PDB entry 8OZB | X-ray diffraction, 2.09 A resolution | chains C and E of the 4 polymer chains in the assembly

[Chain C]
Protein: Nup35 nanobody
Source organism: Lama glama
Notes: antibody fragment or engineered binder
Chain sequence (117 residues; each row starts with the number of its first residue):
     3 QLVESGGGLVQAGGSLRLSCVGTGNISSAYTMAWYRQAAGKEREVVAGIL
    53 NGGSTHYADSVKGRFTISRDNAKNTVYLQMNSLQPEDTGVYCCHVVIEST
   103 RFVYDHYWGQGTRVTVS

[Chain E]
Protein: Nucleoporin NUP35
Source organism: Homo sapiens
Reference sequence: Q8NFH5 (NUP35_HUMAN); residue numbers follow UniProt; this construct covers 173-248
Chain sequence (76 residues; each row starts with the number of its first residue):
   173 DSWVTVFGFPQASASYILLQFAQYGNILKHVMSNTGNWMHIRYQSKLQAR
   223 KALSKDGRIFGESIMIGVKPCIDKSV

[Interface between chain C and chain E]
Contacting residue pairs (44):
  Y32(C) with A186(E); S187(E); H202(E)
  T33(C) with S187(E); L191(E)
  A35(C) with L191(E), hydrophobic
  Y37(C) with L191(E), hydrogen bond (side chain-backbone); A194(E); Q195(E)
  E44(C) with K223(E), salt bridge
  R45(C) with A194(E), hydrogen bond (side chain-backbone); Q195(E), hydrogen bond (side chain-backbone); G197(E), hydrogen bond (side chain-backbone); N198(E), hydrogen bond
  E46(C) with Q195(E)
  V47(C) with Q192(E); Q195(E)
  G50(C) with L191(E)
  L52(C) with S187(E); Y188(E), hydrophobic; L191(E), hydrophobic
  N53(C) with S187(E), hydrogen bond (backbone-side chain)
  H58(C) with Y188(E); Q192(E)
  H96(C) with A194(E)
  F104(C) with H202(E); V203(E); M204(E), hydrogen bond (backbone-backbone); N206(E)
  V105(C) with K201(E); H202(E)
  Y106(C) with K201(E); H202(E), hydrogen bond (backbone-backbone)
  D107(C) with L200(E); K201(E)
  H108(C) with L190(E); I199(E); L200(E), hydrogen bond (backbone-backbone); K201(E); H202(E)
  W110(C) with A194(E); G197(E); N198(E); I199(E), hydrogen bond (side chain-backbone)
Other interface residues (no listed pair), chain C (20 interface residues in all): V98
Other interface residues (no listed pair), chain E (19 interface residues in all): S205

[Summary]
The interface between chain C and chain E involves 20 residues on one side and 19 on the other; the contacts
include 10 hydrogen bonds and 1 salt bridge. Polar pairs include E44(C)-K223(E), Y37(C)-L191(E) and
R45(C)-A194(E).
Chain C is Nup35 nanobody (Lama glama) and chain E is Nucleoporin NUP35 (Homo sapiens); the structure, Crystal
structure of Nup35-Nb complex, was determined by X-ray diffraction together with 8CDS, 8CDT, 7ZOX, 7NQA and
7NOW from the same study.
